Entry 3TN0 (X-ray diffraction, 3.20 A resolution); this record covers chains C and D of the 4 polymer chains in the assembly.

# Chain C
Molecule: mouse NKT Valpha14 (MOUSE VARIABLE DOMAIN, HUMAN CONSTANT DOMAIN)
Organism: HOMO SAPIENS, Mus musculus
Amino-acid sequence (207 residues; row label = number of the first residue in the row; note: 3 numbers in that range are skipped by the numbering (no residue carries them; nothing is unmodelled there)):
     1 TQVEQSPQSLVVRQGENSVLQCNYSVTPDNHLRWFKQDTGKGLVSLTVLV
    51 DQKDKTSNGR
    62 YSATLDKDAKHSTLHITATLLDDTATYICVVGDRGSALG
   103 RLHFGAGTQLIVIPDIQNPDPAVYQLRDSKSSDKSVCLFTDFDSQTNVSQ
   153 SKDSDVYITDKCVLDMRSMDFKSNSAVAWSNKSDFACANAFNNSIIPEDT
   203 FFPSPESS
Disordered / not traced: 134-135, 209-210
Cystine bridges: Cys-22/Cys-90, Cys-139/Cys-189
Ligand contacts: QUX (N-[(3S,4S,5R)-4,5-dihydroxy-1-[(2R,3R,4R,5R,6R)-3,4,5-trihydroxy-6-(hydroxymethyl)oxan-2-yl]nonadecan-3-yl]hexacosanamide): Pro-28, Asn-30, Asp-94, Arg-95, Gly-96
What the authors report for this chain:
  - conformationally variable residues (loop rearrangement, order/disorder transition): Gly-96, Leu-99, Arg-103
  - binding site for QUX: Pro-28, Asn-30, Asp-94, Arg-95, Gly-96

# Chain D
Molecule: mouse NKT Vbeta8.2 (MOUSE VARIABLE DOMAIN, HUMAN CONSTANT DOMAIN)
Organism: HOMO SAPIENS, Mus musculus
Amino-acid sequence (244 residues; row label = number of the first residue in the row; note: 3 numbers in that range are skipped by the numbering (no residue carries them; nothing is unmodelled there)):
     1 EAAVTQSPRNKVAVTGGKVTLSCNQTNNHNNMYWYRQDTGHGLRLIHYSY
    51 GAGSTEKGDIPDG
    65 YKASRPSQENFSLILELATPSQTSVYFCASG
    98 DAGGNYAEQFFGPGTRLTVLEDLKNVFPPEVAVFEPSEAEISHTQKATLV
   148 CLATGFYPDHVELSWWVNGKEVHSGVCTDPQPLKEQPALNDSRYALSSRL
   198 RVSATFWQNPRNHFRCQVQFYGLSENDEWTQDRAKPVTQIVSAEAWGRAD
Disordered / not traced: 1-2, 98-104
Cystine bridges: Cys-23/Cys-92, Cys-148/Cys-213

# Interface between chain C and chain D
Cross-chain cystine bridges: Cys-164(C)/Cys-174(D)
Contacting residue pairs (71):
  Arg-33(C) with Glu-105(D)
  Phe-35(C) with Phe-108(D), hydrophobic
  Gln-37(C) with Gln-37(D), hydrogen bond; Phe-91(D)
  Gly-40(C) with Pro-110(D)
  Lys-41(C) with Pro-110(D)
  Gly-42(C) with Phe-91(D); Gly-109(D); Pro-110(D)
  Ile-89(C) with Gln-37(D)
  Ala-98(C) with Asn-31(D)
  Leu-104(C) with Gln-106(D)
  Phe-106(C) with Tyr-35(D), hydrophobic; Leu-43(D); Phe-108(D), hydrophobic
  Gly-107(C) with Gly-42(D)
  Ala-108(C) with His-41(D); Gly-42(D)
  Asp-122(C) with His-140(D), salt bridge
  Tyr-126(C) with Ser-134(D); Ala-136(D), hydrophobic; Glu-137(D); His-140(D); Thr-141(D)
  Gln-127(C) with Ser-134(D)
  Leu-128(C) with Phe-131(D); Glu-132(D); Thr-145(D); Val-147(D), hydrophobic
  Arg-129(C) with Phe-131(D); Glu-132(D), hydrogen bond (backbone-backbone)
  Asp-130(C) with Val-130(D); Phe-131(D); Glu-132(D)
  Ser-131(C) with Val-130(D); Glu-132(D), hydrogen bond; Glu-241(D); Ala-242(D)
  Ser-137(C) with Phe-131(D)
  Val-138(C) with Phe-131(D), hydrophobic
  Leu-140(C) with Thr-145(D)
  Thr-142(C) with Arg-198(D), hydrogen bond
  Asp-143(C) with Arg-198(D), salt bridge
  Tyr-159(C) with Glu-182(D), hydrogen bond (side chain-backbone)
  Ile-160(C) with Leu-180(D)
  Thr-161(C) with Asp-176(D); Ser-194(D); Arg-196(D)
  Asp-162(C) with Asp-176(D)
  Cys-164(C) with Cys-174(D), disulfide; Thr-175(D); Arg-196(D), hydrogen bond
  Val-165(C) with Cys-174(D), hydrogen bond (backbone-side chain)
  Leu-166(C) with Gly-172(D); Cys-174(D), hydrophobic; Arg-198(D)
  Asp-167(C) with Ser-171(D); Gly-172(D), hydrogen bond (backbone-backbone)
  Met-168(C) with Ser-171(D); Arg-198(D)
  Arg-169(C) with His-170(D); Ser-171(D)
  Phe-173(C) with Lys-143(D)
  Ser-175(C) with Arg-198(D)
  Ser-177(C) with Arg-196(D), hydrogen bond (backbone-side chain)
  Ala-178(C) with Arg-196(D)
  Val-179(C) with Val-147(D), hydrophobic; Ser-194(D); Arg-196(D)
  Trp-181(C) with Leu-149(D), hydrophobic
  Pro-205(C) with Ala-136(D), hydrophobic
Also at the interface, not in a pair above, chain C (48 interface residues in all): Leu-43, Leu-99, Lys-136, Ser-156, Ser-170, Met-171, Phe-203
Also at the interface, not in a pair above, chain D (47 interface residues in all): Tyr-33, Gly-40, Tyr-50, Ala-129, Pro-133, Thr-151, Val-173, Ala-192, Val-199, Ser-200

# Overview
48 residues of chain C face 47 of chain D across their interface; the contacts include 1 disulfide bond, 9
hydrogen bonds and 2 salt bridges. Polar contacts include Asp-122(C)/His-140(D), Asp-143(C)/Arg-198(D) and
Gln-37(C)/Gln-37(D). The paper reports a binding site for QUX at Pro-28(C), Asn-30(C) and Asp-94(C) among
others; conformational variability at Gly-96(C), Leu-99(C) and Arg-103(C).
Here chain C is mouse NKT Valpha14 (MOUSE VARIABLE DOMAIN, HUMAN CONSTANT DOMAIN) and chain D is mouse NKT
Vbeta8.2 (MOUSE VARIABLE DOMAIN, HUMAN CONSTANT DOMAIN), both from HOMO SAPIENS, Mus musculus. Entry 3TN0
(Structure of mouse Va14Vb8.2NKT TCR-mouse CD1d-a-C-Galactosylceramide complex) was determined by X-ray
diffraction.
